PDB entry 9LWF | electron microscopy, 3.41 A resolution | chains A and I of the 20 polymer chains in the assembly

[Chain A]
Molecule: GATOR2 complex protein MIOS
Organism: Homo sapiens
UniProtKB: Q9NXC5 (MIOS_HUMAN); residue numbers follow UniProt; this construct covers 1-875
Chain sequence (875 residues; each row starts with the number of its first residue):
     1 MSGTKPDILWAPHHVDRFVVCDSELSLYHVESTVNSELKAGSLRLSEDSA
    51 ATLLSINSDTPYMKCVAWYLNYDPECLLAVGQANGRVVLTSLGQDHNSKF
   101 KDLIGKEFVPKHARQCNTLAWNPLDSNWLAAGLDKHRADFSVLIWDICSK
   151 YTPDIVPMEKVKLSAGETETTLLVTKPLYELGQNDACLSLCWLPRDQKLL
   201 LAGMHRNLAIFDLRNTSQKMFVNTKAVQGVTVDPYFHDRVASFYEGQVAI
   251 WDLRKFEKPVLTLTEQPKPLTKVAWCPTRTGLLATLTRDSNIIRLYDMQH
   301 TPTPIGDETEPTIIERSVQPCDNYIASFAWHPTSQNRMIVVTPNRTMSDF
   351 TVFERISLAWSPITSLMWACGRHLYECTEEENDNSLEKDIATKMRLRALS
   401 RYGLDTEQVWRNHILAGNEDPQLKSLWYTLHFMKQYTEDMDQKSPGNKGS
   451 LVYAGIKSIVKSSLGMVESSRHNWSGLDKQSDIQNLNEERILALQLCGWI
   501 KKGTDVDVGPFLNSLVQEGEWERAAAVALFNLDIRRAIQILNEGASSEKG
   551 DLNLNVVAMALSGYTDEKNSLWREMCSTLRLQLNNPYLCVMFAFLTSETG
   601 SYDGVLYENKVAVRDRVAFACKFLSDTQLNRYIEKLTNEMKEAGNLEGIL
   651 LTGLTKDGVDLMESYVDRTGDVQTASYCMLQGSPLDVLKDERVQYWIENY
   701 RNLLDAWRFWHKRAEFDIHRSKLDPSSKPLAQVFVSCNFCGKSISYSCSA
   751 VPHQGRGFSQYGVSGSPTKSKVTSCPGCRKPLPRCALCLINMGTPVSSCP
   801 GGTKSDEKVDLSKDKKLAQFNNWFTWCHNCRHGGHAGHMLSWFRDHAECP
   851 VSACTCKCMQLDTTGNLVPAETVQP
Not modelled in the structure: 1-4, 31-42, 150-174, 302-311, 441-449, 475-482, 549-551, 747-769, 797-814, 864-875
Metal / ion sites: Zn2+ site 1: C737, C740, C775, C778; Zn2+ site 2: C785, C788, H835, H838; Zn2+ site 3: C827, C830, C856, C858; Zn2+ site 4: C830, H832, C849, C854
Swiss-Prot annotation at these positions:
  - zinc finger: V735 to P781 (C4-type), L782 to T863 (RING-type)
  - binding site (Zn(2+)): C737, C740, C775, C778, C788, C827, C830, H832, H835, H838, C849, C854, C858
  - modified residue (Phosphoserine): S759, S766
  - mutagenesis: A560 (A560E: Impaired assembly of the GATOR2 complex), C785 to C788 (Impaired amino-acid-mediated mTORC1 activation)

[Chain I]
Molecule: GATOR2 complex protein WDR24
Organism: Homo sapiens
Notes: EC 2.3.2.27
UniProtKB: Q96S15 (WDR24_HUMAN); numbering as in UniProt (aligned over 1-790)
Chain sequence (790 residues; row label = number of the first residue in the row):
     1 MEKMSRVTTALGGSVLTGRTMHCHLDAPANAISVCRDAAQVVVAGRSIFK
    51 IYAIEEEQFVEKLNLRVGRKPSLNLSCADVVWHQMDENLLATAATNGVVV
   101 TWNLGRPSRNKQDQLFTEHKRTVNKVCFHPTEAHVLLSGSQDGFMKCFDL
   151 RRKDSVSTFSGQSESVRDVQFSIRDYFTFASTFENGNVQLWDIRRPDRCE
   201 RMFTAHNGPVFCCDWHPEDRGWLATGGRDKMVKVWDMTTHRAKEMHCVQT
   251 IASVARVKWRPECRHHLATCSMMVDHNIYVWDVRRPFVPAAMFEEHRDVT
   301 TGIAWRHPHDPSFLLSGSKDSSLCQHLFRDASQPVERANPEGLCYGLFGD
   351 LAFAAKESLVAAESGRKPYTGDRRHPIFFKRKLDPAEPFAGLASSALSVF
   401 ETEPGGGGMRWFVDTAERYALAGRPLAELCDHNAKVARELGRNQVAQTWT
   451 MLRIIYCSPGLVPTANLNHSVGKGGSCGLPLMNSFNLKDMAPGLGSETRL
   501 DRSKGDARSDTVLLDSSATLITNEDNEETEGSDVPADYLLGDVEGEEDEL
   551 YLLDPEHAHPEDPECVLPQEAFPLRHEIVDTPPGPEHLQDKADSPHVSGS
   601 EADVASLAPVDSSFSLLSVSHALYDSRLPPDFFGVLVRDMLHFYAEQGDV
   651 QMAVSVLIVLGERVRKDIDEQTQEHWYTSYIDLLQRFRLWNVSNEVVKLS
   701 TSRAVSCLNQASTTLHVNCSHCKRPMSSRGWVCDRCHRCASMCAVCHHVV
   751 KGLFVWCQGCSHGGHLQHIMKWLEGSSHCPAGCGHLCEYS
Not modelled in the structure: 1-14, 362-391, 403-408, 459-625
Metal / ion sites: Zn2+ site 1: C719, C722, C733, C736; Zn2+ site 2: C743, C746, H765, H768; Zn2+ site 3: C757, C760, H785, C787; Zn2+ site 4: C760, H762, C779, C783
Swiss-Prot annotation at these positions:
  - zinc finger: N718 to A740 (C4-type), S741 to S790 (RING-type)
  - binding site (Zn(2+)): C719, C722, C733, C736, C743, C746, C757, C760, H762, H765, H768, C779, C783, H785, C787
  - modified residue: S155 (Phosphoserine), S470 (Phosphoserine), S496 (Phosphoserine), T581 (Phosphothreonine), S594 (Phosphoserine), S598 (Phosphoserine)
  - mutagenesis: S155 (S155A: Abolished phosphorylation by AMPK; S155D: Mimics phosphorylation, leading to inhibit mTORC1 activation), M451 (M451E: Abolished interaction with WDR59 and assembly of the GATOR2 complex; when associated with E-632-633-E), F632 to F633 (Abolished interaction with WDR59 and assembly of the GATOR2 complex; when associated with E-451), C743 to C746 (Impaired amino-acid-mediated mTORC1 activation)

[Interface between chain A and chain I]
Pairs across the interface (124; chain A residue first):
  D705(A) with H747(I)
  W710(A) with V745(I); C746(I)
  H711(A) with W772(I)
  R713(A) with A744(I); V745(I), hydrogen bond (side chain-backbone); H747(I), hydrogen bond
  A714(A) with W772(I), hydrophobic; P780(I)
  I718(A) with H778(I)
  S721(A) with G782(I), hydrogen bond (side chain-backbone)
  P729(A) with A781(I); G782(I)
  L730(A) with H747(I); H762(I), hydrogen bond (backbone-side chain)
  A731(A) with S720(I)
  Q732(A) with S720(I), hydrogen bond (backbone-side chain); A740(I); M742(I), hydrogen bond (side chain-backbone); H762(I); G763(I), hydrogen bond (side chain-backbone)
  V733(A) with N718(I); M726(I), hydrophobic; A740(I), hydrophobic; F754(I), hydrophobic; W756(I), hydrogen bond (backbone-side chain); S761(I)
  F734(A) with V717(I); N718(I), hydrogen bond (backbone-backbone); C719(I); S720(I); W756(I), hydrophobic
  V735(A) with H716(I); W756(I), hydrophobic
  S736(A) with H716(I), hydrogen bond (backbone-backbone); N718(I), hydrogen bond
  N738(A) with H716(I), hydrogen bond
  I744(A) with Q758(I), hydrogen bond (backbone-side chain)
  S745(A) with Q758(I), hydrogen bond (side chain-backbone); G759(I)
  Y746(A) with Q758(I); G759(I)
  R784(A) with A711(I); S712(I), hydrogen bond (backbone-backbone); T713(I)
  A786(A) with N694(I); N709(I)
  L787(A) with W690(I); N694(I)
  C788(A) with W690(I), hydrophobic
  L789(A) with L708(I)
  T794(A) with Q758(I)
  K815(A) with Y789(I); S790(I)
  K816(A) with E788(I); S790(I), hydrogen bond
  L817(A) with E788(I), hydrogen bond (backbone-backbone); Y789(I), hydrophobic
  A818(A) with E788(I)
  Q819(A) with E788(I)
  F820(A) with V755(I), hydrophobic; M770(I), hydrophobic; L773(I), hydrophobic; E788(I)
  W823(A) with W756(I); C757(I), hydrophobic; L773(I), hydrophobic; C787(I), hydrophobic
  F824(A) with L715(I), hydrophobic; F754(I); V755(I); W756(I), hydrogen bond (backbone-backbone); Q758(I)
  T825(A) with F754(I); V755(I)
  W826(A) with L715(I), hydrophobic; V717(I), hydrophobic; G752(I); L753(I); F754(I), hydrogen bond (backbone-backbone); W756(I), hydrophobic
  C827(A) with G752(I)
  H828(A) with M726(I); G730(I); S741(I); K751(I); G752(I), hydrogen bond (backbone-backbone)
  N829(A) with S728(I)
  R831(A) with T713(I); T714(I); L715(I), hydrogen bond (backbone-backbone); V717(I); M726(I); S727(I), hydrogen bond (side chain-backbone); S728(I), hydrogen bond (side chain-backbone)
  H832(A) with T713(I); T714(I)
  G833(A) with T713(I); L715(I)
  L840(A) with L766(I), hydrophobic; M770(I), hydrophobic
  S841(A) with N691(I)
  W842(A) with N691(I); N694(I); E695(I)
  H846(A) with E695(I), salt bridge
  C849(A) with K698(I)
  P850(A) with N694(I), hydrogen bond (backbone-side chain); K698(I); N709(I), hydrogen bond (backbone-side chain)
  V851(A) with K698(I); N709(I); Q710(I)
  S852(A) with S706(I); N709(I), hydrogen bond (backbone-side chain); Q710(I), hydrogen bond (backbone-side chain)
  A853(A) with Q710(I)
  C858(A) with G752(I); L753(I)
  M859(A) with Q767(I)
  L861(A) with K751(I)
  D862(A) with K751(I), hydrogen bond (side chain-backbone); G752(I), hydrogen bond (side chain-backbone); H765(I), salt bridge
Also at the interface, not in a pair above, chain A (62 interface residues in all): E715, G741, P783, C785, H838, M839, F843, D845
Also at the interface, not in a pair above, chain I (63 interface residues in all): K723, R729, V749, V750, I769, C779, C783

[In short]
62 residues of chain A and 63 residues of chain I are in contact, with 29 hydrogen bonds and 2 salt bridges.
Polar pairs include H846(A)-E695(I), D862(A)-H765(I) and R713(A)-V745(I).
Chain A is GATOR2 complex protein MIOS and chain I is GATOR2 complex protein WDR24, both from Homo sapiens;
the structure, Cryo-EM structure of dual sensor bound GATOR2 complex, was determined by electron microscopy
(same publication as 9LVJ and 9LVK).
